4WHS - chains C and D of the 6 polymer chains in the assembly; structure by X-ray diffraction, 1.35 A resolution.

Chain C:
Name: Protocatechuate 3,4-dioxygenase alpha chain
Source organism: Pseudomonas putida
Notes: EC 1.13.11.3
Reference sequence: P00436 (PCXA_PSEPU); residues 1-200 here correspond to UniProt positions 2-201 (UniProt number = residue number + 1)
Amino-acid sequence (200 residues; numbered 1 to 200; the number before each row is that of its first residue):
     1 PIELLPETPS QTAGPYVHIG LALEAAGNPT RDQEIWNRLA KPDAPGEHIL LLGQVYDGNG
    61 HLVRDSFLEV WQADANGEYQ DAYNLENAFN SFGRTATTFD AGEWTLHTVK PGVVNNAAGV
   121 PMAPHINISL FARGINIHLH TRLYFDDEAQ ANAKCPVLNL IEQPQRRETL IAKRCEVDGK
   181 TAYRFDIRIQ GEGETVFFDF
Curated features (UniProtKB/Swiss-Prot):
  - binding site (3,4-dihydroxybenzoate): Arg133

Chain D:
Name: Protocatechuate 3,4-dioxygenase beta chain
Source organism: Pseudomonas putida
Notes: EC 1.13.11.3
Reference sequence: P00437 (PCXB_PSEPU); residues 301-538 here correspond to UniProt positions 2-239 (UniProt number = residue number - 299)
Amino-acid sequence (238 residues; numbered 301 to 538; the number before each row is that of its first residue):
   301 PAQDNSRFVI RDRNWHPKAL TPDYKTSIAR SPRQALVSIP QSISETTGPN FSHLGFGAHD
   361 HDLLLNFNNG GLPIGERIIV AGRVVDQYGK PVPNTLVEMW QANAGGRYRH KNDRYLAPLD
   421 PNFGGVGRCL TDSDGYYSFR TIKPGPYPWR NGPNDWRPAH IHFGISGPSI ATKLITQLYF
   481 EGDPLIPMCP IVKSIANPEA VQQLIAKLDM NNANPMDCLA YRFDIVLRGQ RKTHFENC
Modified / non-standard residues: Cys429 (S-hydroxycysteine; CSO); Met488 (S-oxymethionine; MHO)

How chain C and chain D interact:
Residue-residue contacts (168):
  Leu4(C) - Val309(D)  hydrophobic
  Leu4(C) - Gln387(D)
  Leu4(C) - Tyr388(D)  hydrophobic
  Leu5(C) - Asp386(D)
  Leu5(C) - Gln387(D)  hydrogen bond (backbone-side chain)
  Pro6(C) - Trp315(D)  hydrophobic
  Pro6(C) - Gln503(D)
  Pro6(C) - Val526(D)
  Glu7(C) - Arg311(D)  salt bridge
  Glu7(C) - Trp315(D)  hydrogen bond (backbone-side chain)
  Glu7(C) - His316(D)  salt bridge
  Glu7(C) - Gln387(D)
  Glu7(C) - Gln503(D)
  Glu7(C) - Val526(D)
  Glu7(C) - Arg528(D)
  Thr8(C) - His316(D)
  Thr8(C) - Leu474(D)
  Thr8(C) - Gln503(D)  hydrogen bond (backbone-side chain)
  Thr8(C) - Leu504(D)
  Thr8(C) - Ile525(D)
  Thr8(C) - Val526(D)  hydrogen bond (side chain-backbone)
  Pro9(C) - His316(D)
  Pro9(C) - Thr476(D)  hydrogen bond (backbone-side chain)
  Pro9(C) - Ile495(D)  hydrophobic
  Pro9(C) - Ala500(D)
  Pro9(C) - Leu504(D)
  Ser10(C) - His316(D)  hydrogen bond (backbone-side chain)
  Ser10(C) - Pro317(D)
  Ser10(C) - Leu474(D)
  Ser10(C) - Ile475(D)  hydrogen bond (side chain-backbone)
  Gln11(C) - Ile475(D)  hydrogen bond (backbone-backbone)
  Gln11(C) - Thr476(D)
  Gln11(C) - Gln477(D)
  Gln11(C) - Tyr479(D)  hydrogen bond
  Gln11(C) - Ile491(D)
  Gln11(C) - Val492(D)
  Gln11(C) - Ser494(D)  hydrogen bond
  Gln11(C) - Ile495(D)
  Gln11(C) - Leu504(D)
  Thr12(C) - Tyr324(D)  hydrogen bond
  Thr12(C) - Gln477(D)  hydrogen bond (backbone-side chain)
  Ala13(C) - Trp400(D)
  Ala13(C) - His462(D)  hydrogen bond (backbone-side chain)
  Ala13(C) - Ile475(D)  hydrophobic
  Pro15(C) - His410(D)
  Tyr16(C) - Trp400(D)  hydrogen bond (backbone-side chain)
  Tyr16(C) - Tyr408(D)  hydrophobic
  Tyr16(C) - His410(D)
  Tyr16(C) - Asn412(D)
  Tyr16(C) - Asp413(D)
  Tyr16(C) - Tyr447(D)  hydrogen bond
  Val17(C) - Trp400(D)
  His18(C) - His410(D)  hydrogen bond
  Ile19(C) - Trp400(D)  hydrophobic
  Ile19(C) - Tyr408(D)  hydrophobic
  Ile19(C) - Arg409(D)
  Ile19(C) - His410(D)
  Ile19(C) - Gly425(D)
  Ile19(C) - Val426(D)
  Gly20(C) - Trp400(D)
  Gly20(C) - Val426(D)
  Leu21(C) - Glu398(D)
  Leu21(C) - Ile475(D)  hydrophobic
  Ala25(C) - Lys411(D)
  Ala26(C) - His410(D)
  Ala26(C) - Lys411(D)  hydrogen bond (backbone-backbone)
  Asn28(C) - Arg409(D)  hydrogen bond (side chain-backbone)
  Arg31(C) - Val426(D)
  Arg31(C) - Arg428(D)
  Gln33(C) - Leu354(D)
  Gln33(C) - Gly355(D)  hydrogen bond (side chain-backbone)
  Gln33(C) - Arg428(D)  hydrogen bond (backbone-side chain)
  Ile35(C) - Phe351(D)  hydrophobic
  Ile35(C) - Leu396(D)  hydrophobic
  Asp57(C) - Ala329(D)
  Gly58(C) - Ala329(D)  hydrogen bond (backbone-backbone)
  Asn59(C) - Ala329(D)
  Val63(C) - Arg330(D)
  Asp65(C) - Arg330(D)  salt bridge
  Glu69(C) - Lys473(D)  salt bridge
  Trp71(C) - Ser344(D)  hydrogen bond (side chain-backbone)
  Trp71(C) - Thr347(D)  hydrogen bond
  Trp71(C) - Gly348(D)
  Trp71(C) - Pro349(D)
  Trp71(C) - Ile470(D)  hydrophobic
  Glu78(C) - Pro301(D)
  Tyr79(C) - Pro301(D)
  Tyr79(C) - Ala302(D)  hydrogen bond (backbone-backbone)
  Tyr79(C) - Ser344(D)  hydrogen bond
  Asp81(C) - Ala302(D)
  Asp81(C) - Gly348(D)
  Asp81(C) - Pro349(D)
  Asp81(C) - Asn350(D)  hydrogen bond (backbone-backbone)
  Tyr83(C) - Asn350(D)  hydrogen bond (backbone-backbone)
  Tyr83(C) - Phe351(D)  hydrophobic
  Tyr83(C) - His353(D)
  Leu85(C) - Leu354(D)  hydrophobic
  Phe92(C) - Pro349(D)  hydrophobic
  Phe92(C) - Phe351(D)  hydrophobic
  Arg94(C) - Glu398(D)  salt bridge
  Phe99(C) - His410(D)
  Phe99(C) - Asn412(D)
  Asn115(C) - Ile343(D)
  Ala117(C) - Arg307(D)
  Ala117(C) - Gln341(D)
  Ala117(C) - Asn537(D)  hydrogen bond (backbone-side chain)
  Ala118(C) - Asn537(D)
  Met122(C) - Ser342(D)
  Met122(C) - Ser344(D)
  His125(C) - Ser344(D)  hydrogen bond
  Asn127(C) - Ser344(D)
  Asn127(C) - Ile470(D)
  Phe131(C) - Lys473(D)
  Phe131(C) - Ile475(D)  hydrophobic
  Arg133(C) - Tyr324(D)
  Arg133(C) - Thr326(D)
  Arg133(C) - Arg330(D)  hydrogen bond (backbone-side chain)
  Gly134(C) - Tyr324(D)  hydrogen bond (backbone-side chain)
  Gly134(C) - Thr326(D)
  Gly134(C) - Ser327(D)
  Gly134(C) - Arg330(D)
  Ile135(C) - Arg330(D)
  Asn136(C) - Pro317(D)
  Asn136(C) - Lys318(D)  hydrogen bond (side chain-backbone)
  Asn136(C) - Ala319(D)  hydrogen bond (side chain-backbone)
  Asn136(C) - Thr321(D)  hydrogen bond
  Asn136(C) - Tyr324(D)
  Asn136(C) - Ser494(D)
  Ile137(C) - Arg313(D)
  Ile137(C) - His316(D)
  Ile137(C) - Pro317(D)
  His138(C) - Lys473(D)
  Leu139(C) - Pro332(D)  hydrophobic
  His140(C) - Arg311(D)
  His140(C) - Arg313(D)
  Arg142(C) - Ser342(D)
  Arg142(C) - Ser344(D)
  Arg142(C) - Glu345(D)  salt bridge
  Leu160(C) - Val337(D)
  Leu160(C) - Ile339(D)  hydrophobic
  Leu160(C) - Pro340(D)
  Arg166(C) - Gln334(D)
  Ile189(C) - Arg330(D)
  Ile189(C) - Ser331(D)
  Ile189(C) - Pro332(D)
  Gln190(C) - Ile328(D)  hydrogen bond (side chain-backbone)
  Gln190(C) - Ala329(D)
  Gln190(C) - Ser331(D)  hydrogen bond (side chain-backbone)
  Gln190(C) - Arg333(D)
  Glu194(C) - Pro332(D)
  Glu194(C) - Arg333(D)  hydrogen bond (side chain-backbone)
  Glu194(C) - Gln334(D)  hydrogen bond (side chain-backbone)
  Val196(C) - Val337(D)  hydrophobic
  Phe197(C) - Pro332(D)  hydrophobic
  Phe197(C) - Leu336(D)
  Phe197(C) - Val337(D)  hydrogen bond (backbone-backbone)
  Phe198(C) - Val337(D)
  Phe198(C) - Ile339(D)  hydrophobic
  Asp199(C) - Arg313(D)  salt bridge
  Asp199(C) - Val337(D)  hydrogen bond (backbone-backbone)
  Asp199(C) - Ser338(D)
  Asp199(C) - Ile339(D)  hydrogen bond (backbone-backbone)
  Phe200(C) - Ile310(D)
  Phe200(C) - Ile339(D)
  Phe200(C) - Gln341(D)  hydrogen bond (backbone-side chain)
  Phe200(C) - Glu345(D)
  Phe200(C) - Ala471(D)  hydrophobic
  Phe200(C) - Arg528(D)  hydrogen bond (backbone-side chain)
Other interface residues (no listed pair), chain C (75 interface residues in all): Leu23, Pro29, Glu34, Leu62, Ala82, Asn84, Val114, Asn116, Ala132, Val157, Ile161
Other interface residues (no listed pair), chain D (87 interface residues in all): Asp304, Ala335, Asp360, Phe367, Val385, Gly389, Gly424, Asp524, Leu527, Glu536

Summary:
The interface between chain C and chain D involves 75 residues on one side and 87 on the other; the contacts
include 43 hydrogen bonds and 7 salt bridges. Polar pairs include Glu7(C)-Arg311(D), Glu7(C)-His316(D) and
Asp65(C)-Arg330(D).
Here chain C is Protocatechuate 3,4-dioxygenase alpha chain and chain D is Protocatechuate 3,4-dioxygenase
beta chain, both from Pseudomonas putida. Entry 4WHS (4-fluorocatechol bound to Protocatechuate
3,4-dioxygenase (pseudomonas putida) at pH 8.5) was determined by X-ray diffraction (same publication as 4WHO,
4WHP and 4WHR).
